PDB entry 8HQO | electron microscopy, 3.20 A resolution | chains D and E of the 11 polymer chains in the assembly

# Chain D (and E)
Name: Portal protein
Organism: Escherichia phage DT57C
Notes: chain E of this document is another copy of the same molecule, construct and numbering; everything in this record applies to it too
UniProtKB: A0A0A7RUL5 (A0A0A7RUL5_9CAUD); numbering as in UniProt (aligned over 1-405)
Chain sequence (405 residues; row label = number of the first residue in the row):
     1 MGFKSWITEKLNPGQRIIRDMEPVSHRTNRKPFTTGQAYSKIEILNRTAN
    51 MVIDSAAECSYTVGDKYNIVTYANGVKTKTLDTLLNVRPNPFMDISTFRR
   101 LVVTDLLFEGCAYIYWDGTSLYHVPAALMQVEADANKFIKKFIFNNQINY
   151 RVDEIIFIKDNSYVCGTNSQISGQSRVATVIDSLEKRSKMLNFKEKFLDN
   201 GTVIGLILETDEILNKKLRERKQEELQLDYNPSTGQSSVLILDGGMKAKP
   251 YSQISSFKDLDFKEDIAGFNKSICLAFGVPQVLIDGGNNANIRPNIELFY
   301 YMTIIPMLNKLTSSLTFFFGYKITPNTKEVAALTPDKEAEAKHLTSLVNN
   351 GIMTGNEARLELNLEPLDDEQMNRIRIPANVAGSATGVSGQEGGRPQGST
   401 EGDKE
Disordered / not traced: 1-10, 379-405

# Chain D / chain E interface
Residue-residue contacts - 149 pairs, chain D then chain E:
  Leu11(D) with Tyr115(E); Asp117(E), hydrogen bond (backbone-side chain); Tyr122(E), hydrogen bond (backbone-side chain)
  Asn12(D) with Tyr122(E); Tyr150(E), hydrogen bond
  Pro13(D) with Ile148(E), hydrophobic
  Gly14(D) with Tyr150(E), hydrogen bond (backbone-side chain)
  Ile17(D) with Phe144(E), hydrophobic; Asn145(E); Gln147(E)
  Ile18(D) with Pro125(E); Phe144(E), hydrophobic
  Met21(D) with Leu128(E), hydrophobic
  Tyr67(D) with Val87(E), hydrophobic
  Ile69(D) with Arg88(E)
  Val70(D) with Arg88(E), hydrogen bond (backbone-side chain)
  Phe138(D) with Phe92(E), hydrophobic
  Lys159(D) with Arg100(E), hydrogen bond (backbone-side chain)
  Asn161(D) with Tyr39(E); Asn50(E), hydrogen bond; Ile53(E); Asp54(E), hydrogen bond; Arg100(E), hydrogen bond
  Tyr163(D) with Asn29(E), hydrogen bond; Gly36(E); Tyr39(E); Glu109(E), hydrogen bond
  Cys165(D) with Phe33(E)
  Gly166(D) with Arg27(E); Pro32(E)
  Asn168(D) with Leu101(E); Thr104(E); Asp105(E), hydrogen bond; His123(E)
  Gln174(D) with Tyr39(E); Ser40(E), hydrogen bond
  Arg176(D) with Asn46(E); Asn50(E)
  Thr179(D) with Ser40(E); Lys41(E); Asn46(E)
  Asp182(D) with Lys41(E)
  Lys186(D) with Asn192(E); Glu195(E)
  Lys189(D) with Glu195(E), salt bridge; Asp199(E), salt bridge
  Phe197(D) with Val203(E), hydrophobic
  Leu198(D) with Asn231(E), hydrogen bond (backbone-side chain)
  Asp199(D) with Asn231(E), hydrogen bond (backbone-side chain); Ser233(E), hydrogen bond
  Asn200(D) with Asn231(E)
  Gly201(D) with Asn231(E), hydrogen bond (backbone-side chain)
  Val203(D) with Tyr230(E); Pro232(E)
  Ile204(D) with Tyr230(E), hydrophobic; Ser238(E)
  Gly205(D) with Ser238(E), hydrogen bond (backbone-backbone)
  Leu206(D) with Val239(E); Leu240(E), hydrogen bond (backbone-backbone)
  Ile207(D) with Leu240(E)
  Leu208(D) with Leu240(E), hydrogen bond (backbone-backbone); Ile241(E); Leu242(E), hydrogen bond (backbone-backbone)
  Glu209(D) with Leu242(E); Met246(E); Lys247(E); Ala248(E)
  Thr210(D) with Leu242(E), hydrogen bond (backbone-backbone); Asp243(E); Gly244(E); Gly245(E), hydrogen bond (backbone-backbone)
  Asp211(D) with Gly244(E)
  Glu212(D) with Asp243(E); Gly244(E), hydrogen bond (backbone-backbone)
  Leu214(D) with Asp243(E)
  Arg219(D) with Ile241(E); Asp243(E), salt bridge
  Gln223(D) with Val239(E); Ile241(E)
  Lys249(D) with Ala248(E)
  Tyr251(D) with Leu206(E); Ile207(E), hydrogen bond (side chain-backbone); Ala248(E), hydrophobic; Lys249(E), hydrogen bond (side chain-backbone); Pro250(E)
  Ile254(D) with Ile204(E); Gly205(E); Leu206(E); Tyr251(E); Ser252(E); Gln253(E), hydrogen bond (backbone-backbone)
  Ser255(D) with Val203(E); Ile204(E), hydrogen bond (side chain-backbone); Gln253(E)
  Asp259(D) with Ser256(E), hydrogen bond; Phe257(E); Lys258(E)
  Asp261(D) with Phe257(E); Lys258(E), salt bridge
  Asp265(D) with Lys194(E), salt bridge
  Lys271(D) with Ile284(E)
  Ser272(D) with Glu43(E)
  Leu275(D) with Glu43(E); Ile44(E), hydrophobic; Arg47(E); Ile284(E), hydrophobic
  Ala276(D) with Glu43(E), hydrogen bond (backbone-side chain)
  Gly278(D) with Arg47(E)
  Pro280(D) with Asp285(E)
  Gln281(D) with Asp285(E)
  Ala290(D) with Asn288(E); Asn289(E), hydrogen bond (backbone-backbone)
  Asn291(D) with Gly287(E); Asn288(E), hydrogen bond (backbone-side chain)
  Pro294(D) with Asn289(E); Ile292(E), hydrophobic
  Asn295(D) with Gly286(E); Gly287(E), hydrogen bond (side chain-backbone)
  Leu298(D) with Ile292(E), hydrophobic
  Tyr301(D) with Ala331(E); Ala332(E), hydrophobic
  Thr303(D) with Arg47(E), hydrogen bond
  Pro306(D) with Asp54(E)
  Asn309(D) with Glu58(E), hydrogen bond
  Lys310(D) with Asp54(E), salt bridge
  Ser313(D) with Asp94(E), hydrogen bond; Ser96(E), hydrogen bond
  Ser314(D) with Asp94(E)
  Phe317(D) with Arg88(E); Pro91(E); Phe92(E); Met93(E); Asp94(E)
  His343(D) with Lys337(E); Glu340(E), salt bridge; Ala341(E)
  Ser346(D) with Ala341(E)
  Leu347(D) with Leu362(E), hydrophobic
  Asn350(D) with Thr345(E); Asn349(E), hydrogen bond
  Gly351(D) with Met372(E)
  Ile352(D) with Arg359(E), hydrogen bond (backbone-side chain); Met372(E)
  Met353(D) with Leu364(E), hydrophobic
  Glu357(D) with Arg359(E), salt bridge
  Ile375(D) with Leu367(E), hydrophobic; Gln371(E)
  Ile377(D) with Gln371(E); Arg376(E)
Other interface residues (no listed pair), chain D (98 interface residues in all): Tyr72, Lys137, Ser169, Gln170, Met190, Phe193, Thr202, Ile213, Lys222, Leu226, Gln227, Pro250, Ser252, Lys258, Phe262, Glu264, Phe277, Val282, Met302, Thr354
Other interface residues (no listed pair), chain E (107 interface residues in all): Thr35, Ser55, Asn90, Thr97, Phe108, Val124, Leu191, Leu198, Gln227, Gln236, Lys263, Ile296, Phe299, Lys342, Ala358

# Overview
The interface between chain D and chain E involves 98 residues on one side and 107 on the other; the contacts
include 39 hydrogen bonds and 8 salt bridges. Among the polar pairs are Lys189(D)-Glu195(E),
Lys189(D)-Asp199(E) and Arg219(D)-Asp243(E).
Both chains are Portal protein (Escherichia phage DT57C). Entry 8HQO (Neck of DT57C bacteriophage in the full
state) was determined by electron microscopy (same publication as 8HO3, 8HQK, 8HQZ, 8HRE and 8HRG).
